4CYQ - chain A; structure by X-ray diffraction, 1.65 A resolution.

[Chain A]
Protein: Glycylpeptide N-tetradecanoyltransferase
From: Leishmania major
Notes: EC 2.3.1.97
Reference sequence: Q4Q5S8 (Q4Q5S8_LEIMA); numbering as in UniProt (aligned over 11-421)
Chain sequence (411 residues; numbered 11 to 421; the number before each row is that of its first residue):
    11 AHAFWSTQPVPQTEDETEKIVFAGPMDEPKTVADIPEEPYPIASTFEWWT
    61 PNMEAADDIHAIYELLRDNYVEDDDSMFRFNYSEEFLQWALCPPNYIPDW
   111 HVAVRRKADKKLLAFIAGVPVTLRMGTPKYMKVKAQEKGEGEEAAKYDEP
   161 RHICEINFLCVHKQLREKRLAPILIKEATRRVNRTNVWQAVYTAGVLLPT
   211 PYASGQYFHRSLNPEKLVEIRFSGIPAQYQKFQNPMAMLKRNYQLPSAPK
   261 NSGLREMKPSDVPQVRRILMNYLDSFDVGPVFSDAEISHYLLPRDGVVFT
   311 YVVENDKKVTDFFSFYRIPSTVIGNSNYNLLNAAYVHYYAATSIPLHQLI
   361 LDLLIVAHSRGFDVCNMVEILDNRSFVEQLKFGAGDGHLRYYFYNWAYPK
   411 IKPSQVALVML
Bound ions: Mg2+: Leu175 (together with tetradecanoyl-coa)
Ligand contacts:
  - tetradecanoyl-coa (MYA): Ala11, His12, Ala13, Phe14, Trp15, Asn79, Tyr80, Val81, Ile126, Ile166, Asn167, Phe168, Leu169, Cys170, Val171, Leu175, Arg176, Glu177, Lys178, Arg179, Leu180, Ala181, Pro182, Ile185, Thr189, Val192, Asn193, Val197, Trp198, Gln199, Ala200, Tyr202, Thr203, Ala204, Val206, Leu208, Tyr404
  - YAU (N-{2-chloro-5-[(3S,4R)-1-[(3R)-4-(4-chlorophenyl)-3-hydroxybutanoyl]-4-(hydroxymethyl)pyrrolidin-3-yl]phenyl}-2-(4-fluorophenyl)acetamide): Tyr80, Val81, Glu82, Asp83, Phe88, Arg89, Phe90, Tyr92, Ile166, Asn167, Thr203, Ala204, Gly205, Tyr217, Phe218, His219, Tyr326, Ile328, Ser330, Tyr345, Asn376, Met377, Val378, Leu399, Met420, Leu421
What the authors report for this chain:
  - binding site for YAU: Thr203

[Summary]
Ligands of chain A: compound YAU and tetradecanoyl-coa. From the paper: a binding site for YAU at Thr203.
Chain A is Glycylpeptide N-tetradecanoyltransferase (Leishmania major); the structure, Leishmania major
N-myristoyltransferase in complex with a hybrid inhibitor (compound 45), was determined by X-ray diffraction
(same publication as 4CYP, 4CYN and 4CYO).
